6CHB - chains F and L of the 18 polymer chains in the assembly; structure by X-ray diffraction, 6.80 A resolution (low resolution: residue-level contacts below are approximate; hydrogen-bond / salt-bridge calls are withheld).

# Chain F
Name: Envelope glycoprotein gp120
From: Human immunodeficiency virus 1
Reference sequence: Q2N0S6 (Q2N0S6_9HIV1); the construct lacks a stretch of the UniProt sequence and is renumbered around it, so the offset changes along the chain: 31-140 = UniProt 30-139; 149-185 = UniProt 140-176; 187-309 = UniProt 186-308; 312-321 = UniProt 309-318; 2 more segments
Amino-acid sequence (479 residues; row label = number of the first residue in the row; note: 12 numbers in that range are skipped by the numbering (no residue carries them; nothing is unmodelled there); a row labelled like 185A-185I holds insertion residues (185A, then the next letters in order)):
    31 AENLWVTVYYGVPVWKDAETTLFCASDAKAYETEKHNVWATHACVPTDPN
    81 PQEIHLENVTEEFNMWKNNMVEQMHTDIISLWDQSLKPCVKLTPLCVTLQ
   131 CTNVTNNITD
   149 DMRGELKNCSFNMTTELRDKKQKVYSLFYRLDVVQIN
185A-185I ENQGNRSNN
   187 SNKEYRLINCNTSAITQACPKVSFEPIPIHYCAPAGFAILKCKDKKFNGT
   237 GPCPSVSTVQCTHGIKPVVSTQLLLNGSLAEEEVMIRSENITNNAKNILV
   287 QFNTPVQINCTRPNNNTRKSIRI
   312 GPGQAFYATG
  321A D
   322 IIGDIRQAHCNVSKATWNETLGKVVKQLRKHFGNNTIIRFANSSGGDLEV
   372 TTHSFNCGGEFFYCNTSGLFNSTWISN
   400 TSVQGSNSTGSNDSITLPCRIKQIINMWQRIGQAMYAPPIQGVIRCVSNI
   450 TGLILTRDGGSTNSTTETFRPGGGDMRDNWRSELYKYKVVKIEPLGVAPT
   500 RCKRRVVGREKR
Unresolved in the structure: 149-151, 185A-185I, 400-410, 506-511
Construct notes: conflict Asn332 (Thr330 in Q2N0S6); engineered mutation Cys501 (Ala498 in Q2N0S6)
Disulfides: Cys54-Cys74, Cys119-Cys205, Cys126-Cys196, Cys131-Cys157, Cys218-Cys247, Cys228-Cys239, Cys296-Cys331, Cys385-Cys418
Reported in the primary citation:
  - post-translational modification sites: Asn332

# Chain L
Name: BG18 Light Chain
From: Homo sapiens
Amino-acid sequence (215 residues; row label = number of the first residue in the row):
     1 WASSELTQPPSVSVSPGQTARITCSGAPLTSRFTYWYRQKPGQAPVLIIS
    51 RSSQRSSGWSGRFSASWSGTTVTLTIRGVQADDEADYYCQSSDTSDSYKM
   101 FGGGTKLTVLGQPAAAPSVTLFPPSSEELQANKATLVCLISDFYPGAVTV
   151 AWKADSSPVKAGVETTTPSKQSNNKYAASSYLSLTPEQWKSHKSYSCQVT
   201 HEGSTVEKTVAPTEC
Unresolved in the structure: 1-4, 55-60
Disulfides: Cys24-Cys89, Cys138-Cys197

# Chain F / chain L interface
Residue-residue contacts (9):
  Asn137(F) with Ser31(L); Phe33(L); Arg51(L)
  Ile138(F) with Thr30(L); Ser31(L)
  Thr139(F) with Ser31(L)
  Asp325(F) with Ser53(L); Gln54(L)
  Ile326(F) with Gln54(L)
Other interface residues (no listed pair), chain F (6 interface residues in all): Asn136
Other interface residues (no listed pair), chain L (7 interface residues in all): Arg32

# In short
6 residues of chain F and 7 residues of chain L are in contact. From the paper: a modification site at
Asn332(F).
Here chain F is Envelope glycoprotein gp120 (Human immunodeficiency virus 1) and chain L is BG18 Light Chain
(Homo sapiens). Entry 6CHB (Crystal structure of a natively-glycosylated BG505 SOSIP.664 HIV-1 Envelope Trimer
in complex with the broadly-neutralizing antibodies ...) was determined by X-ray diffraction (same publication
as 6CH7, 6CH8 and 6CH9).
